1PWD - chain A; structure by X-ray diffraction, 1.20 A resolution.

Chain A:
Name: D-alanyl-D-alanine carboxypeptidase precursor
Source organism: Streptomyces sp
Notes: EC 3.4.16.4; fragment: dd-peptidase
UniProt: P15555 (DAC_STRSR); residues 1-349 here correspond to UniProt positions 32-380 (UniProt number = residue number + 31)
Chain sequence (349 residues; row label = number of the first residue in the row):
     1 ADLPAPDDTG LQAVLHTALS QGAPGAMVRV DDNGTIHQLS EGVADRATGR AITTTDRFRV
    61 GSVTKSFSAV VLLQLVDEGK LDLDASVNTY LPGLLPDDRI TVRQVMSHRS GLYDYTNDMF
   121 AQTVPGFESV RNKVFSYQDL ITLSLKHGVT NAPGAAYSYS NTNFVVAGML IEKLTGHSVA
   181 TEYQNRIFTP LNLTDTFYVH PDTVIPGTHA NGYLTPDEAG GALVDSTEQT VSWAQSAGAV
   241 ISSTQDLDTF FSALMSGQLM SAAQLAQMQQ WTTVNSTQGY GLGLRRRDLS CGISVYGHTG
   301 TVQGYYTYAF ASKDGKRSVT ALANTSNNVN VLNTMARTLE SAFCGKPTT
Disordered / not traced: 1-2, 348-349
UniProt features mapped onto this chain:
  - active site: Ser-62 (Acyl-ester intermediate)
  - binding site (substrate): Phe-120 to Thr-123, Tyr-159 to Asn-161, Arg-285, Thr-299 to Thr-301, Ser-326, Asn-327
Disulfides: Cys-291/Cys-344
Covalent attachments: CEPHALOSPORIN C, bound form (0MU) linked to Ser-62
Small-molecule neighbours: CEPHALOSPORIN C, bound form (0MU; (2R)-5-(acetyloxymethyl)-2-[(1R)-1-[[(5R)-5-azanyl-6-oxidanyl-6-oxidanylidene-hexanoyl]amino]-2-oxidanylidene-ethyl]-5,6-dihydro-2H-1,3-thiazine-4-carboxylic acid): Gly-61, Lys-65, Thr-116, Asn-117, Phe-120, Tyr-159, Asn-161, Trp-233, Arg-285, Thr-299, Gly-300, Thr-301

Summary:
CEPHALOSPORIN C, bound form is covalently linked to Ser-62. From UniProt: active-site residue Ser-62 and 13
substrate-binding residues.
Chain A is D-alanyl-D-alanine carboxypeptidase precursor (Streptomyces sp); the structure, Covalent acyl
enzyme complex of the Streptomyces R61 DD-peptidase with cephalosporin C, was determined by X-ray diffraction
(same publication as 1PW1, 1PW8, 1PWC and 1PWG).
